Entry 8VQY (electron microscopy, 2.82 A resolution); this record covers chains D and E of the 9 polymer chains in the assembly.

Chain D:
Molecule: Gamma-aminobutyric acid receptor subunit alpha-1
From: Homo sapiens
UniProtKB: P14867 (GBRA1_HUMAN); residues 1-312 here correspond to UniProt positions 28-339 (UniProt number = residue number + 27)
Chain sequence (358 residues; each row starts with the number of its first residue):
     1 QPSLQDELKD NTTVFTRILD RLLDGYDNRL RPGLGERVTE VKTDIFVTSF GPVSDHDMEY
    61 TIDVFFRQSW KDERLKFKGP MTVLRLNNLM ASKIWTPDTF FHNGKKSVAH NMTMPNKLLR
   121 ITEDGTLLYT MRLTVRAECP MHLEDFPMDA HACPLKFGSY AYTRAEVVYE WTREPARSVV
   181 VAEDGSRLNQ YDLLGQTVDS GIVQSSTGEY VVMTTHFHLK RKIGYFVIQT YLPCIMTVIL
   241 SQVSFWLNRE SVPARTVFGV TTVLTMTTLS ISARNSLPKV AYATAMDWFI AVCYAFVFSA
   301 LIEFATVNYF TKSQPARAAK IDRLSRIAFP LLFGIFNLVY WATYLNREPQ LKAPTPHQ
Disordered / not traced: 1-9, 348-358
Differences from the reference sequence: linker (313-319)
Disulfide bonds: Cys139-Cys153
Covalently attached groups: N-acetylglucosamine (NAG) linked to Asn111
Residues lining bound ligands:
  - A1ADG (2-methyl-3-(2-methylphenyl)quinazolin-4(3H)-one), molecule 1: His102, Ser159, Tyr160, Ala161, Val203, Gln204, Ser205, Thr207, Tyr210
  - A1ADG, molecule 2: Ile228, Gln229, Leu232, Pro233, Met236, Thr237, Thr265, Leu269
  - gamma-amino-butanoic acid (ABU): Phe65, Arg67, Leu118, Thr130
  - phosphatidylethanolamine (PTY): Lys222, Ile223, Gly224, Val227, Ile228, Leu232, Ile235, Pro330, Phe333, Gly334, Asn337, Trp341, Leu345
  - Q3G (O-[(R)-[(2S)-2-(hexadecanoyloxy)-3-(octadecanoyloxy)propoxy](hydroxy)phosphoryl]-D-serine): Tyr294, Ala295, Phe296, Phe298, Ser299, Ile302, Glu303, Thr306, Arg317, Lys320, Ile321, Leu324, Ser325, Ala328, Phe329, Leu332

Chain E:
Molecule: Gamma-aminobutyric acid receptor subunit gamma-2
From: Homo sapiens
UniProtKB: P18507 (GBRG2_HUMAN); residues 1-322 here correspond to UniProt positions 40-361 (UniProt number = residue number + 39)
Chain sequence (417 residues; numbered -36 to 380; the number before each row is that of its first residue; numbers below 1 keep their minus sign (Trp-36 is residue -36)):
   -36 WSHPQFEKGG GSGGGSGGSS AWSHPQFEKL EVLFQGPQKS DDDYEDYASN KTWVLTPKVP
    24 EGDVTVILNN LLEGYDNKLR PDIGVKPTLI HTDMYVNSIG PVNAINMEYT IDIFFAQTWY
    84 DRRLKFNSTI KVLRLNSNMV GKIWIPDTFF RNSKKADAHW ITTPNRMLRI WNDGRVLYTL
   144 RLTIDAECQL QLHNFPMDEH SCPLEFSSYG YPREEIVYQW KRSSVEVGDT RSWRLYQFSF
   204 VGLRNTTEVV KTTSGDYVVM SVYFDLSRRM GYFTIQTYIP CTLIVVLSWV SFWINKDAVP
   264 ARTSLGITTV LTMTTLSTIA RKSLPKVSYV TAMDLFVSVC FIFVFSALVE YGTLHYFVSS
   324 QPARAAKMDS YARIFFPTAF CLFNLVYWVS YLYLSRGSGA TNFSLLKQAG DVEENPG
Disordered / not traced: -36 to 24, 358-380
Differences from the reference sequence: expression tag (-36 to 0); linker (323-329)
Disulfide bonds: Cys151-Cys165
Covalently attached groups: N-acetylglucosamine (NAG) linked to Asn208
Residues lining bound ligands: A1ADG (2-methyl-3-(2-methylphenyl)quinazolin-4(3H)-one): Tyr58, Asn60, Phe77

How chain D and chain E interact:
Contacting residue pairs - 66 pairs, chain D then chain E:
  Asp27(D) - Thr28(E)  hydrogen bond
  Asn28(D) - Asn101(E)  hydrogen bond (backbone-side chain)
  Arg29(D) - Leu31(E)
  Arg29(D) - Asn32(E)  hydrogen bond
  Arg29(D) - Leu35(E)
  Leu30(D) - Val27(E)  hydrophobic
  Leu30(D) - Thr28(E)
  Leu30(D) - Leu31(E)  hydrophobic
  His56(D) - Arg197(E)  hydrogen bond (backbone-side chain)
  Asp57(D) - Arg197(E)  hydrogen bond (backbone-side chain)
  Met58(D) - Tyr199(E)
  Asp98(D) - Thr126(E)
  Thr99(D) - Ile124(E)
  Thr99(D) - Thr125(E)  hydrogen bond (backbone-side chain)
  Phe100(D) - Ile124(E)
  Phe100(D) - Asn128(E)
  Phe100(D) - Arg144(E)
  Phe101(D) - Arg144(E)  hydrogen bond (backbone-side chain)
  His102(D) - Arg144(E)  hydrogen bond (backbone-side chain)
  Gly104(D) - Arg144(E)  hydrogen bond (backbone-side chain)
  Lys105(D) - His122(E)  hydrogen bond (backbone-side chain)
  Lys105(D) - Arg197(E)
  Ser107(D) - Ile124(E)
  Ala109(D) - Ile124(E)
  Met131(D) - Thr125(E)
  Leu133(D) - Ile124(E)  hydrophobic
  Glu138(D) - Ser61(E)
  Pro140(D) - Ser195(E)
  Tyr160(D) - Phe77(E)  hydrophobic
  Tyr160(D) - Asn128(E)
  Tyr160(D) - Arg129(E)
  Tyr160(D) - Met130(E)  hydrophobic
  Tyr160(D) - Thr142(E)
  Tyr160(D) - Leu143(E)
  Tyr160(D) - Arg144(E)
  Ala161(D) - Met130(E)  hydrophobic
  Ala161(D) - Arg132(E)
  Tyr162(D) - Asn99(E)
  Thr163(D) - Arg132(E)
  Glu166(D) - Arg97(E)  salt bridge
  Thr207(D) - Arg132(E)  hydrogen bond (backbone-side chain)
  Tyr210(D) - Arg132(E)  hydrogen bond
  Val252(D) - Ala264(E)  hydrophobic
  Thr256(D) - Ala264(E)
  Val260(D) - Leu268(E)  hydrophobic
  Val260(D) - Thr271(E)
  Val263(D) - Leu250(E)  hydrophobic
  Leu264(D) - Leu274(E)  hydrophobic
  Leu264(D) - Thr275(E)
  Ile271(D) - Leu279(E)  hydrophobic
  Arg274(D) - Tyr235(E)
  Arg274(D) - Ile238(E)
  Lys279(D) - Tyr199(E)
  Lys279(D) - Gln200(E)
  Lys279(D) - Tyr235(E)
  Val280(D) - Tyr235(E)
  Ala281(D) - Tyr199(E)
  Ala281(D) - Arg232(E)
  Ala281(D) - Gly234(E)
  Tyr294(D) - Leu246(E)  hydrophobic
  Phe298(D) - Val249(E)  hydrophobic
  Leu301(D) - Leu250(E)  hydrophobic
  Ile302(D) - Val253(E)  hydrophobic
  Asn308(D) - Trp256(E)
  Asn308(D) - Ile257(E)
  Asn308(D) - Asn258(E)  hydrogen bond (side chain-backbone)
Other interface residues (no listed pair), chain D (57 interface residues in all): Leu34, Trp95, Thr96, Pro97, Asn103, Lys106, Val108, Ser206, Pro253, Val257, Thr267, Asp287, Phe304, Ala305, Tyr309
Other interface residues (no listed pair), chain E (54 interface residues in all): Gly25, Leu98, Lys105, Asp120, Glu189, Pro243, Ile247, Val262, Pro263, Ser267, Ile282, Arg336

In short:
57 residues of chain D and 54 residues of chain E are in contact; the contacts include 13 hydrogen bonds and 1
salt bridge. Polar pairs include Glu166(D)-Arg97(E), Asp27(D)-Thr28(E) and Asn28(D)-Asn101(E). One compound
A1ADG molecule is bound between chain D and chain E.
Chain D is Gamma-aminobutyric acid receptor subunit alpha-1 and chain E is Gamma-aminobutyric acid receptor
subunit gamma-2, both from Homo sapiens; the structure, Human GABAA receptor alpha1-beta2-gamma2 subtype in
complex with GABA plus methaqualone, was determined by electron microscopy (same publication as 8VRN).
